Entry 1F52 (X-ray diffraction, 2.49 A resolution); this record covers chains G and L of the 12 polymer chains in the assembly.

== Chain G (and L) ==
Molecule: Glutamine synthetase
From: Salmonella typhimurium
Notes: EC 6.3.1.2; chain L of this document is another copy of the same molecule, construct and numbering; everything in this record applies to it too
Reference sequence: P0A1P6 (GLNA_SALTY); numbering as in UniProt (aligned over 1-468)
Sequence (468 residues; numbered 1 to 468; the number before each row is that of its first residue):
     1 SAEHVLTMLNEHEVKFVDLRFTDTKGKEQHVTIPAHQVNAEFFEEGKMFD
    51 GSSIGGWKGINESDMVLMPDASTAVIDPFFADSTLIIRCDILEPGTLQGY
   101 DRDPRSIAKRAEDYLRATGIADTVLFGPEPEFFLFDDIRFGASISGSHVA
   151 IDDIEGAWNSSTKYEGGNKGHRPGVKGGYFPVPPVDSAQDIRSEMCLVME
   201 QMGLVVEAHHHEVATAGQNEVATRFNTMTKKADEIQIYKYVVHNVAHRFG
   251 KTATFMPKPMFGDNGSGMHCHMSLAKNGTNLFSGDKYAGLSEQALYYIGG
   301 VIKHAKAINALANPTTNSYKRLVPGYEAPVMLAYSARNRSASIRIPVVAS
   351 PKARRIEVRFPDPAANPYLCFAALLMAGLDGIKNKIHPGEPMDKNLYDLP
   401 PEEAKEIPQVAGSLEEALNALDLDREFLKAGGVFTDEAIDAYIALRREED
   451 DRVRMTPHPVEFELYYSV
Metal / ion sites: Mn2+ site 1: Glu129, His269, Glu357 (together with ADP); Mn2+ site 2: Glu131, Glu212, Glu220
Residues lining bound ligands: ADP (adenosine-5'-diphosphate): Leu125, Gly127, Pro128, Glu129, Glu207, Ala222, Thr223, Arg224, Phe225, His269, His271, Ser273, Arg344, Lys352, Ala353, Arg355, Glu357
Reported in the primary citation:
  - binding site for ADP: Arg344
  - binding site for Mn2+: His269, Arg359

== Chain G / chain L interface ==
Contacting residue pairs (78):
  Ser160(G) - Ile138(L)
  Ser160(G) - Arg139(L)
  Ser160(G) - Phe140(L)  hydrogen bond (side chain-backbone)
  Ser161(G) - Arg139(L)
  Ser161(G) - Phe140(L)  hydrogen bond (backbone-backbone)
  Ser161(G) - His148(L)
  Thr162(G) - Arg139(L)
  Lys163(G) - Arg139(L)
  Gly166(G) - Asp136(L)
  Gly167(G) - Asp136(L)
  Gly167(G) - Asp137(L)
  Asn168(G) - Asp136(L)
  Asn168(G) - Asp137(L)  hydrogen bond (backbone-side chain)
  Asn168(G) - Ile138(L)  hydrogen bond (backbone-backbone)
  Lys169(G) - Asp136(L)  hydrogen bond (side chain-backbone)
  Lys169(G) - Ile138(L)
  Lys169(G) - Gly250(L)  hydrogen bond (side chain-backbone)
  Lys169(G) - Lys251(L)
  Lys169(G) - Thr252(L)  hydrogen bond (backbone-side chain)
  Gly170(G) - Ile138(L)
  His171(G) - His243(L)
  His171(G) - Thr252(L)
  His171(G) - Ala253(L)  hydrogen bond (side chain-backbone)
  Tyr179(G) - Gln29(L)
  Tyr179(G) - Ser53(L)
  Phe180(G) - Phe21(L)  hydrophobic
  Phe180(G) - Glu28(L)
  Phe180(G) - Gln29(L)
  Phe180(G) - His30(L)  hydrogen bond (backbone-backbone)
  Pro181(G) - Glu28(L)
  Pro181(G) - Gln29(L)
  Pro181(G) - His30(L)
  Val182(G) - Glu28(L)  hydrogen bond (backbone-backbone)
  Val182(G) - Gln29(L)
  Val182(G) - His30(L)
  Val182(G) - Tyr240(L)  hydrophobic
  Pro183(G) - His30(L)
  Pro183(G) - Phe80(L)  hydrophobic
  Pro183(G) - Tyr240(L)
  Pro183(G) - Asn244(L)
  Pro184(G) - His243(L)
  Pro184(G) - Asn244(L)
  Asp186(G) - His30(L)  salt bridge
  Gln189(G) - His30(L)  hydrogen bond
  Gln189(G) - Thr32(L)  hydrogen bond
  Gln189(G) - Phe80(L)
  Asp190(G) - Phe80(L)
  Asp190(G) - Ala81(L)  hydrogen bond (side chain-backbone)
  Arg192(G) - His30(L)
  Ser193(G) - Phe16(L)
  Ser193(G) - Asp82(L)
  Cys196(G) - Phe16(L)  hydrophobic
  Leu197(G) - Phe16(L)  hydrophobic
  Leu197(G) - Asp82(L)
  Glu200(G) - His36(L)  salt bridge
  Val206(G) - Pro34(L)
  Val206(G) - His36(L)
  Val206(G) - Gln37(L)
  Glu207(G) - Ile33(L)
  Glu207(G) - Pro34(L)
  Glu207(G) - Gln37(L)
  Ala208(G) - Thr32(L)
  Ala208(G) - Ile33(L)  hydrophobic
  His209(G) - Val31(L)
  His209(G) - Thr32(L)  hydrogen bond (backbone-backbone)
  His210(G) - Val31(L)
  Arg337(G) - Ile60(L)
  Arg337(G) - Asn61(L)
  Arg337(G) - Ser63(L)
  Asn338(G) - Ile60(L)
  Arg339(G) - Asp50(L)  salt bridge
  Arg339(G) - Ile60(L)
  Arg339(G) - Ser63(L)  hydrogen bond
  Arg339(G) - Asp64(L)  salt bridge
  Val347(G) - Met48(L)
  Asp393(G) - Asn61(L)  hydrogen bond (backbone-side chain)
  Lys394(G) - Asn61(L)
  Asn395(G) - Ile60(L)
Other interface residues (no listed pair), chain G (41 interface residues in all): Val185, Glu194, Val205, Tyr326, Leu396
Other interface residues (no listed pair), chain L (43 interface residues in all): Lys15, Asp18, Arg20, Lys27, Ser52, Ile54, Glu62, Gly141, His247

== In short ==
Chain G and chain L form an interface of 41 and 43 residues respectively; the contacts include 16 hydrogen
bonds and 4 salt bridges. Polar contacts include Asp186(G)-His30(L), Glu200(G)-His36(L) and
Arg339(G)-Asp50(L). Ligands of chain G: ADP. The paper reports a binding site for Mn2+ at His269(G) and
Arg359(G); a binding site for ADP at Arg344(G).
Both chains are Glutamine synthetase (Salmonella typhimurium). Entry 1F52 (Crystal structure of glutamine
synthetase from salmonella typhimurium co-crystallized with ADP) was determined by X-ray diffraction (same
publication as 1F1H and 1FPY).
